PDB entry 1TWF | X-ray diffraction, 2.30 A resolution | chains B and C of the 10 polymer chains in the assembly

[Chain B]
Name: DNA-directed RNA polymerase II 140 kDa polypeptide
From: Saccharomyces cerevisiae
Notes: EC 2.7.7.6
Reference sequence: P08518 (RPB2_YEAST); residues 1-1224 here = UniProt positions 1-1224
Amino-acid sequence (1224 residues; each row starts with the number of its first residue):
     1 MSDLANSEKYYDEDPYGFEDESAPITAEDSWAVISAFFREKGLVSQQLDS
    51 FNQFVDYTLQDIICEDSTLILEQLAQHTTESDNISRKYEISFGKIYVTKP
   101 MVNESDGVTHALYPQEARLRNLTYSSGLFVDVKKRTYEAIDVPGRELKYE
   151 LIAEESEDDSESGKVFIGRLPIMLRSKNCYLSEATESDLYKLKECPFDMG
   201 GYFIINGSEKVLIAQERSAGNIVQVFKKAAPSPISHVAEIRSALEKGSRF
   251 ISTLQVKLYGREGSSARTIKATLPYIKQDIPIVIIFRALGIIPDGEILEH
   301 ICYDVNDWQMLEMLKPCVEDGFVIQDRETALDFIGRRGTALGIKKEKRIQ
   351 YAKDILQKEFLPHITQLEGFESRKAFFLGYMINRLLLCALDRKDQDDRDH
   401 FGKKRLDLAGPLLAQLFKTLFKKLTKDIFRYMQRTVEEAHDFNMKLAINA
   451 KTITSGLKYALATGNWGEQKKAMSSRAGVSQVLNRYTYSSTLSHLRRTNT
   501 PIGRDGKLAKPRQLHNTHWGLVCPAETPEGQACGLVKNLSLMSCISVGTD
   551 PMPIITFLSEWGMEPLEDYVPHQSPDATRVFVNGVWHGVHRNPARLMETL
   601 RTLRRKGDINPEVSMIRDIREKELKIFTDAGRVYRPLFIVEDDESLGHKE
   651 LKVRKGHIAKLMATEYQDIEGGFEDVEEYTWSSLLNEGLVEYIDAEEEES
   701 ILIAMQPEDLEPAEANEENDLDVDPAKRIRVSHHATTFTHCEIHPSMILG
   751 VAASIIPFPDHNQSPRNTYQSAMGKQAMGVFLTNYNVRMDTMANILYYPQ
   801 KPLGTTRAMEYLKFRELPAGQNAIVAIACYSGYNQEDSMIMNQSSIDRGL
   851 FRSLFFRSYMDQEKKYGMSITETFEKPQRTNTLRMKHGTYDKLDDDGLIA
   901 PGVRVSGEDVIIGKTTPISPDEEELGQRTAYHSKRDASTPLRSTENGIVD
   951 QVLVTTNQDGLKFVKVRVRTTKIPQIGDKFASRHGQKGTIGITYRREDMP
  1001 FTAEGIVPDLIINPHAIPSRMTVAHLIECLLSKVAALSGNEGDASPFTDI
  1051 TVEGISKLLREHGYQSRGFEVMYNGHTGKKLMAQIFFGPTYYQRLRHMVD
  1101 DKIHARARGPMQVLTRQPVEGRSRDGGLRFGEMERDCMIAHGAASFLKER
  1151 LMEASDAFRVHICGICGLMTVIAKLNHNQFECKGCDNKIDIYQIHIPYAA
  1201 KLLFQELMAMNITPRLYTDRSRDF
Disordered / not traced: 1-17, 71-88, 139-163, 438-445, 468-476, 503-508, 669-677, 713-721, 920-932, 1111-1126
Ion coordination: Mn2+: Asp837 (together with UTP) (shared with 2 residues of chain A); Zn2+: Cys1163, Cys1166, Cys1182, Cys1185
Residues lining bound ligands: UTP (uridine 5'-triphosphate): Arg766, Tyr769, Glu836, Gln986, Lys987, Arg1020

[Chain C]
Name: DNA-directed RNA polymerase II 45 kDa polypeptide
From: Saccharomyces cerevisiae
Notes: EC 2.7.7.6
Reference sequence: P16370 (RPB3_YEAST); numbering as in UniProt (aligned over 1-318)
Amino-acid sequence (318 residues; numbered 1 to 318; the number before each row is that of its first residue):
     1 MSEEGPQVKIREASKDNVDFILSNVDLAMANSLRRVMIAEIPTLAIDSVE
    51 VETNTTVLADEFIAHRLGLIPLQSMDIEQLEYSRDCFCEDHCDKCSVVLT
   101 LQAFGESESTTNVYSKDLVIVSNLMGRNIGHPIIQDKEGNGVLICKLRKG
   151 QELKLTCVAKKGIAKEHAKWGPAAAIEFEYDPWNKLKHTDYWYEQDSAKE
   201 WPQSKNCEYEDPPNEGDPFDYKAQADTFYMNVESVGSIPVDQVVVRGIDT
   251 LQKKVASILLALTQMDQDKVNFASGDNNTASNMLGSNEDVMMTGAEQDPY
   301 SNASQMGNTGSGGYDNAW
Disordered / not traced: 1-2, 269-318
Ion coordination: Zn2+: Cys86, Cys88, Cys92, Cys95

[How chain B and chain C interact]
Residue-residue contacts - 72 pairs, chain B then chain C:
  Tyr797(B) with Glu61(C); Phe62(C), hydrophobic
  Tyr798(B) with Phe62(C), hydrophobic; His65(C); Arg66(C), hydrogen bond
  Ser844(B) with Ala168(C)
  Asp847(B) with His65(C); His167(C), hydrogen bond (backbone-side chain); Ala168(C), hydrogen bond (side chain-backbone)
  Arg848(B) with His65(C); Ala168(C)
  Gly849(B) with His65(C)
  Arg852(B) with His65(C), hydrogen bond
  Arg969(B) with Ala59(C); Asp60(C), salt bridge; Glu61(C), salt bridge
  Thr971(B) with Glu61(C), hydrogen bond
  Arg995(B) with Lys165(C)
  Arg996(B) with Ile38(C); Ala174(C), hydrogen bond (side chain-backbone); Ala175(C)
  Glu997(B) with Arg34(C), hydrogen bond (backbone-side chain); Ile38(C); Ala39(C)
  Asp998(B) with Arg35(C), salt bridge
  Phe1001(B) with Arg34(C); Phe178(C), hydrophobic
  Ala1003(B) with Glu177(C); Phe178(C), hydrogen bond (backbone-backbone)
  Glu1004(B) with Glu177(C)
  Gly1005(B) with Ile176(C); Glu177(C)
  Arg1060(B) with Lys199(C), hydrogen bond (side chain-backbone); Glu200(C); Pro202(C)
  Gly1063(B) with Pro202(C)
  Tyr1064(B) with Pro202(C)
  Gln1065(B) with Trp201(C); Pro202(C)
  Arg1067(B) with Glu194(C), salt bridge
  Phe1069(B) with Trp192(C), hydrophobic; Trp201(C), hydrophobic
  Glu1070(B) with Trp201(C)
  Tyr1073(B) with Phe178(C); Glu179(C); Tyr180(C), hydrophobic
  Gly1075(B) with Asn31(C); Arg34(C); Arg35(C), hydrogen bond (backbone-side chain)
  His1076(B) with Asn31(C), hydrogen bond (backbone-side chain)
  Thr1077(B) with Leu27(C); Asn31(C), hydrogen bond (backbone-side chain)
  Gly1078(B) with Leu27(C); Asn31(C), hydrogen bond (backbone-side chain); Phe178(C); Tyr180(C)
  Lys1079(B) with Leu27(C); Tyr180(C); His188(C)
  Lys1080(B) with Tyr180(C), hydrogen bond (backbone-side chain); Asp181(C), hydrogen bond (side chain-backbone)
  Leu1081(B) with His188(C); Thr189(C), hydrogen bond (backbone-side chain)
  Met1082(B) with Lys187(C); His188(C); Thr189(C); Asp190(C), hydrogen bond (backbone-backbone)
  Gln1084(B) with Thr189(C), hydrogen bond; Asp190(C), hydrogen bond (side chain-backbone); Tyr191(C); Trp192(C); Trp201(C)
Interface residues without a listed pair, chain B (41 interface residues in all): Asn786, Leu854, Thr970, Met999, Val1071, Asn1074, Ala1083
Interface residues without a listed pair, chain C (39 interface residues in all): Ala28, Val57, Leu69, Ala173, Asn184

[Summary]
Chain B and chain C form an interface of 41 and 39 residues respectively; the contacts include 19 hydrogen
bonds and 4 salt bridges. Polar contacts include Arg969(B)-Asp60(C), Arg969(B)-Glu61(C) and
Asp998(B)-Arg35(C). Bound to chain B: UTP. Cys1163(B), Cys1166(B), Cys1182(B) and Cys1185(B) form the Zn2+
site.
Here chain B is DNA-directed RNA polymerase II 140 kDa polypeptide and chain C is DNA-directed RNA polymerase
II 45 kDa polypeptide, both from Saccharomyces cerevisiae. Entry 1TWF (RNA polymerase II complexed with UTP at
2.3 A resolution) was determined by X-ray diffraction (same publication as 1R9S, 1R9T, 1TWA, 1TWC, 1TWG and
1TWH).
